Entry 4YLN (X-ray diffraction, 5.50 A resolution (low resolution: residue-level contacts below are approximate; hydrogen-bond / salt-bridge calls are withheld)); this record covers chains C and D of the 9 polymer chains in the assembly.

Chain C:
Molecule: DNA-directed RNA polymerase subunit beta
From: Escherichia coli
Notes: EC 2.7.7.6
Reference sequence: A7ZUK1 (RPOB_ECO24); residues 1-1342 here = UniProt positions 1-1342
Amino-acid sequence (1342 residues; each row starts with the number of its first residue):
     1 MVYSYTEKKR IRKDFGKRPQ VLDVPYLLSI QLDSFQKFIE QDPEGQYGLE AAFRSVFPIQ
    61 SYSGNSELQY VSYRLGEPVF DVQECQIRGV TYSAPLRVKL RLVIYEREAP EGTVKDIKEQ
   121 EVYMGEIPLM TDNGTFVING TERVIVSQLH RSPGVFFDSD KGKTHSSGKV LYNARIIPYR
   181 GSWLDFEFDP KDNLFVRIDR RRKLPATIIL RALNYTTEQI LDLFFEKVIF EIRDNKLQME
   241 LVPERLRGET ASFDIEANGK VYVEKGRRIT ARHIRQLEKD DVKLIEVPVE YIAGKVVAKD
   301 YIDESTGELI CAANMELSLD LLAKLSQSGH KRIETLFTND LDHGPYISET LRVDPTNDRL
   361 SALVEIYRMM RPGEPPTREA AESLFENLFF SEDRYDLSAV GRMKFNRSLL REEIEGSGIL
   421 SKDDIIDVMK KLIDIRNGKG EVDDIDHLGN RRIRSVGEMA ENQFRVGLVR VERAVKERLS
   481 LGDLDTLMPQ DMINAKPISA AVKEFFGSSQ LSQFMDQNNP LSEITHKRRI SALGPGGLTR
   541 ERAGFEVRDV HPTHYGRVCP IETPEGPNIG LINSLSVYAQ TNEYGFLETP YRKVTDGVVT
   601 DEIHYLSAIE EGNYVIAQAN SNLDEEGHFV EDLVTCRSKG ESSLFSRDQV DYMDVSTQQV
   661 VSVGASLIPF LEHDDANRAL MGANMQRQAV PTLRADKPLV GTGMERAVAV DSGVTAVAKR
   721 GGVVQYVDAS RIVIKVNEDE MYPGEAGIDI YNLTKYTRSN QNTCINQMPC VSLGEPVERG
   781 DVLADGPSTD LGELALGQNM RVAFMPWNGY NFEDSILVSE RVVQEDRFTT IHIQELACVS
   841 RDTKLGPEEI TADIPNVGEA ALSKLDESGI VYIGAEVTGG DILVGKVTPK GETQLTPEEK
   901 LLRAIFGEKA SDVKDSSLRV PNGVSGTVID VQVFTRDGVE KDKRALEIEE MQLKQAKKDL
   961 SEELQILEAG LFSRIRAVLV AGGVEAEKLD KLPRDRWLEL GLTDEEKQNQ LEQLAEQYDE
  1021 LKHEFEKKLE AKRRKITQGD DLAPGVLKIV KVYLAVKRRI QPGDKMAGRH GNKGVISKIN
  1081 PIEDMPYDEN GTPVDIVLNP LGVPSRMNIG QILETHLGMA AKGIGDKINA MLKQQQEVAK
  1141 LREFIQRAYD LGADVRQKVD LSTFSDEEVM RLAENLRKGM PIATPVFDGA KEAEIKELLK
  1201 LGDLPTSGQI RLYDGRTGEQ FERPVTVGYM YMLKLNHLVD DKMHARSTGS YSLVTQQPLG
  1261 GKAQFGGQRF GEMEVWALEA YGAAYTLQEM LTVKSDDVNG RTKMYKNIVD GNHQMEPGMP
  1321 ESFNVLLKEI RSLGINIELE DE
Disordered / not traced: 1
Swiss-Prot annotation at these positions:
  - modified residue (N6-acetyllysine): Lys1022, Lys1200

Chain D:
Molecule: DNA-directed RNA polymerase subunit beta'
From: Escherichia coli
Notes: EC 2.7.7.6
Reference sequence: A7ZUK2 (RPOC_ECO24); numbering as in UniProt (aligned over 1-1407)
Amino-acid sequence (1407 residues; numbered 1 to 1407; the number before each row is that of its first residue):
     1 MKDLLKFLKA QTKTEEFDAI KIALASPDMI RSWSFGEVKK PETINYRTFK PERDGLFCAR
    61 IFGPVKDYEC LCGKYKRLKH RGVICEKCGV EVTQTKVRRE RMGHIELASP TAHIWFLKSL
   121 PSRIGLLLDM PLRDIERVLY FESYVVIEGG MTNLERQQIL TEEQYLDALE EFGDEFDAKM
   181 GAEAIQALLK SMDLEQECEQ LREELNETNS ETKRKKLTKR IKLLEAFVQS GNKPEWMILT
   241 VLPVLPPDLR PLVPLDGGRF ATSDLNDLYR RVINRNNRLK RLLDLAAPDI IVRNEKRMLQ
   301 EAVDALLDNG RRGRAITGSN KRPLKSLADM IKGKQGRFRQ NLLGKRVDYS GRSVITVGPY
   361 LRLHQCGLPK KMALELFKPF IYGKLELRGL ATTIKAAKKM VEREEAVVWD ILDEVIREHP
   421 VLLNRAPTLH RLGIQAFEPV LIEGKAIQLH PLVCAAYNAD FDGDQMAVHV PLTLEAQLEA
   481 RALMMSTNNI LSPANGEPII VPSQDVVLGL YYMTRDCVNA KGEGMVLTGP KEAERLYRSG
   541 LASLHARVKV RITEYEKDAN GELVAKTSLK DTTVGRAILW MIVPKGLPYS IVNQALGKKA
   601 ISKMLNTCYR ILGLKPTVIF ADQIMYTGFA YAARSGASVG IDDMVIPEKK HEIISEAEAE
   661 VAEIQEQFQS GLVTAGERYN KVIDIWAAAN DRVSKAMMDN LQTETVINRD GQEEKQVSFN
   721 SIYMMADSGA RGSAAQIRQL AGMRGLMAKP DGSIIETPIT ANFREGLNVL QYFISTHGAR
   781 KGLADTALKT ANSGYLTRRL VDVAQDLVVT EDDCGTHEGI MMTPVIEGGD VKEPLRDRVL
   841 GRVTAEDVLK PGTADILVPR NTLLHEQWCD LLEENSVDAV KVRSVVSCDT DFGVCAHCYG
   901 RDLARGHIIN KGEAIGVIAA QSIGEPGTQL TMRTFHIGGA ASRAAAESSI QVKNKGSIKL
   961 SNVKSVVNSS GKLVITSRNT ELKLIDEFGR TKESYKVPYG AVLAKGDGEQ VAGGETVANW
  1021 DPHTMPVITE VSGFVRFTDM IDGQTITRQT DELTGLSSLV VLDSAERTAG GKDLRPALKI
  1081 VDAQGNDVLI PGTDMPAQYF LPGKAIVQLE DGVQISSGDT LARIPQESGG TKDITGGLPR
  1141 VADLFEARRP KEPAILAEIS GIVSFGKETK GKRRLVITPV DGSDPYEEMI PKWRQLNVFE
  1201 GERVERGDVI SDGPEAPHDI LRLRGVHAVT RYIVNEVQDV YRLQGVKIND KHIEVIVRQM
  1261 LRKATIVNAG SSDFLEGEQV EYSRVKIANR ELEANGKVGA TYSRDLLGIT KASLATESFI
  1321 SAASFQETTR VLTEAAVAGK RDELRGLKEN VIVGRLIPAG TGYAYHQDRM RRRAAGEAPA
  1381 APQVTAEDAS ASLAELLNAG LGGSDNE
Disordered / not traced: 1-14, 1377-1407
Swiss-Prot annotation at these positions:
  - binding site (Zn(2+)): Cys70, Cys72, Cys85, Cys88, Cys814, Cys888, Cys895, Cys898
  - binding site (Mg(2+)): Asp460, Asp462, Asp464
  - modified residue: Lys972 (N6-acetyllysine)
Bound ions: Zn2+ site 1: Cys72, Cys85, Cys88; Mg2+: Asp460, Asp462, Asp464 (shared with 1 residue of chain 3); Zn2+ site 2: Cys814, Arg883, Cys898

Chain C / chain D interface:
Contacting residue pairs (324; chain C residue first):
  Ser166(C) - Ser1064(D)
  Ser167(C) - Ser1064(D)
  Ser167(C) - Ala1065(D)
  Ser167(C) - Lys1072(D)
  Gly168(C) - Ala1065(D)
  Lys169(C) - Arg1067(D)
  Val170(C) - Ala1065(D)
  Arg268(C) - Ile1041(D)
  Phe545(C) - Lys781(D)
  Phe545(C) - Asp785(D)
  Arg548(C) - Arg780(D)
  Arg548(C) - Leu788(D)
  Asp549(C) - Lys781(D)
  Val550(C) - Thr776(D)
  Val550(C) - His777(D)
  Val550(C) - Arg780(D)
  Pro552(C) - Phe773(D)
  Tyr555(C) - Val769(D)
  Tyr555(C) - Phe773(D)
  Cys559(C) - Arg780(D)
  Pro560(C) - Phe773(D)
  Pro560(C) - Thr776(D)
  Pro560(C) - Arg780(D)
  Ile561(C) - Tyr772(D)
  Ile561(C) - Thr776(D)
  Glu565(C) - Leu783(D)
  Ile569(C) - Leu783(D)
  Asn573(C) - Arg780(D)
  Gln618(C) - Val769(D)
  Gln618(C) - Leu770(D)
  Asn620(C) - Asn768(D)
  Ser642(C) - Leu770(D)
  Val660(C) - Val769(D)
  Leu671(C) - Tyr772(D)
  Glu672(C) - Gly766(D)
  Glu672(C) - Leu767(D)
  His673(C) - Phe763(D)
  His673(C) - Arg764(D)
  His673(C) - Glu765(D)
  His673(C) - Gly766(D)
  Asp674(C) - Phe763(D)
  Asp674(C) - Tyr772(D)
  Asp675(C) - Arg744(D)
  Asp675(C) - Phe763(D)
  Asp675(C) - Tyr772(D)
  Ala676(C) - Tyr772(D)
  Ala676(C) - Ala779(D)
  Asn677(C) - Gly939(D)
  Ala679(C) - Tyr772(D)
  Leu680(C) - Leu783(D)
  Phe804(C) - Ala637(D)
  Phe804(C) - Ser638(D)
  Met805(C) - Ala633(D)
  Met805(C) - Ala637(D)
  Pro806(C) - Ala632(D)
  Pro806(C) - Ala633(D)
  Pro806(C) - Ala637(D)
  Trp807(C) - Phe629(D)
  Asn808(C) - Pro359(D)
  Asn808(C) - Phe629(D)
  Asn808(C) - Ala633(D)
  Gly809(C) - Val357(D)
  Gly809(C) - Pro359(D)
  Gly809(C) - Phe629(D)
  Tyr810(C) - Pro359(D)
  Tyr810(C) - Tyr360(D)
  Asn811(C) - Asp505(D)
  Phe812(C) - Phe461(D)
  Phe812(C) - Ser503(D)
  Phe812(C) - Gln504(D)
  Phe812(C) - Asp505(D)
  Glu813(C) - Phe461(D)
  Glu813(C) - Gln504(D)
  Glu813(C) - Arg731(D)
  Asp814(C) - Phe461(D)
  Asp814(C) - Arg731(D)
  Ser815(C) - Val357(D)
  Ser815(C) - Phe461(D)
  Arg841(C) - Asp256(D)
  Thr893(C) - Lys76(D)
  Gln894(C) - Lys76(D)
  Gly923(C) - Lys445(D)
  Pro1044(C) - Gly257(D)
  Gln1061(C) - Gly444(D)
  Gln1061(C) - Lys445(D)
  Pro1062(C) - Ala446(D)
  Gly1063(C) - Val354(D)
  Lys1065(C) - Asp462(D)
  Lys1073(C) - Asp462(D)
  Gly1074(C) - Phe461(D)
  Val1075(C) - Val354(D)
  Val1075(C) - Ile355(D)
  Val1075(C) - Gly463(D)
  Ile1076(C) - Thr356(D)
  Ser1077(C) - Thr356(D)
  Ser1077(C) - Val357(D)
  Asn1099(C) - Gln504(D)
  Asn1099(C) - Asp505(D)
  Pro1100(C) - Ala637(D)
  Pro1100(C) - Ser638(D)
  Pro1100(C) - Val639(D)
  Leu1101(C) - Gln504(D)
  Leu1101(C) - Asp505(D)
  Leu1101(C) - Met725(D)
  Leu1101(C) - Arg731(D)
  Pro1104(C) - Met725(D)
  Pro1104(C) - Arg731(D)
  Ser1105(C) - Arg731(D)
  Arg1106(C) - Asp460(D)
  Arg1106(C) - Arg731(D)
  Met1107(C) - Gln736(D)
  Met1107(C) - Gln739(D)
  Met1107(C) - Leu740(D)
  Ile1109(C) - Met644(D)
  Ile1109(C) - Leu740(D)
  Ile1112(C) - Val639(D)
  Ile1112(C) - Ile641(D)
  Leu1113(C) - Ile641(D)
  His1116(C) - Gly640(D)
  His1116(C) - Ile641(D)
  Phe1187(C) - Leu767(D)
  Phe1187(C) - Tyr772(D)
  Glu1192(C) - Ile641(D)
  Glu1192(C) - Arg764(D)
  Lys1196(C) - Asp642(D)
  Gln1209(C) - Ser638(D)
  Gln1209(C) - Asp643(D)
  Asp1214(C) - Arg634(D)
  Arg1216(C) - Arg634(D)
  Thr1217(C) - Arg634(D)
  Glu1219(C) - Arg538(D)
  Glu1219(C) - Arg634(D)
  Phe1221(C) - Ala633(D)
  Phe1221(C) - Arg634(D)
  Phe1221(C) - Gly636(D)
  Glu1222(C) - Tyr512(D)
  Glu1222(C) - Tyr537(D)
  Glu1222(C) - Ser543(D)
  Glu1222(C) - Arg634(D)
  Glu1222(C) - Ser635(D)
  Arg1223(C) - Tyr512(D)
  Arg1223(C) - Ser635(D)
  Arg1223(C) - Gly636(D)
  Arg1223(C) - Ala637(D)
  Arg1223(C) - Phe719(D)
  Arg1223(C) - Ser721(D)
  Pro1224(C) - Ser638(D)
  Val1225(C) - Gly636(D)
  Val1225(C) - Ala637(D)
  Val1225(C) - Ser638(D)
  Thr1226(C) - Ser638(D)
  Thr1226(C) - Val639(D)
  Thr1226(C) - Gly640(D)
  Val1239(C) - Val354(D)
  Asp1240(C) - Lys445(D)
  Lys1242(C) - Arg352(D)
  Lys1242(C) - Ser353(D)
  Lys1242(C) - Val354(D)
  Met1243(C) - Ser353(D)
  Met1243(C) - Met372(D)
  Met1243(C) - Lys445(D)
  His1244(C) - Gly351(D)
  His1244(C) - Arg352(D)
  His1244(C) - Met372(D)
  Ala1245(C) - Ser350(D)
  Ala1245(C) - Gly351(D)
  Ala1245(C) - Met372(D)
  Ala1245(C) - Glu375(D)
  Arg1246(C) - Asp348(D)
  Arg1246(C) - Tyr349(D)
  Arg1246(C) - Ser350(D)
  Ser1247(C) - Asp348(D)
  Ser1247(C) - Tyr349(D)
  Ser1247(C) - Glu375(D)
  Ser1247(C) - Leu376(D)
  Ser1247(C) - Lys378(D)
  Tyr1251(C) - Asp348(D)
  Leu1253(C) - Val253(D)
  Val1254(C) - Arg99(D)
  Thr1255(C) - Asn341(D)
  Gln1256(C) - Arg99(D)
  Gln1257(C) - Asn341(D)
  Gln1257(C) - Lys345(D)
  Gln1257(C) - Arg346(D)
  Pro1258(C) - Arg346(D)
  Pro1258(C) - Asp348(D)
  Leu1259(C) - Arg346(D)
  Gly1260(C) - Arg346(D)
  Phe1265(C) - Glu375(D)
  Gly1267(C) - Arg346(D)
  Gly1267(C) - Val347(D)
  Gln1268(C) - Arg346(D)
  Gln1268(C) - Val347(D)
  Gln1268(C) - Ser350(D)
  Gln1268(C) - Gly351(D)
  Gln1268(C) - Arg352(D)
  Arg1269(C) - Arg339(D)
  Arg1269(C) - Gln340(D)
  Arg1269(C) - Lys345(D)
  Arg1269(C) - Arg346(D)
  Phe1270(C) - Gly344(D)
  Phe1270(C) - Lys345(D)
  Phe1270(C) - Val347(D)
  Phe1270(C) - Ile434(D)
  Phe1270(C) - His469(D)
  Glu1272(C) - Leu343(D)
  Glu1272(C) - Lys1348(D)
  Met1273(C) - Pro427(D)
  Met1273(C) - Thr428(D)
  Glu1274(C) - Asn424(D)
  Glu1274(C) - Thr428(D)
  Glu1274(C) - Ile434(D)
  Val1275(C) - Leu343(D)
  Trp1276(C) - Arg798(D)
  Trp1276(C) - Val801(D)
  Trp1276(C) - Gln921(D)
  Trp1276(C) - Lys1348(D)
  Ala1277(C) - Arg431(D)
  Ala1277(C) - Gln921(D)
  Ala1280(C) - Arg431(D)
  Ala1280(C) - Glu913(D)
  Ala1280(C) - Gln921(D)
  Tyr1281(C) - Arg431(D)
  Tyr1281(C) - Leu432(D)
  Tyr1281(C) - Ile434(D)
  Tyr1281(C) - Leu483(D)
  Tyr1281(C) - Met484(D)
  Gly1282(C) - Thr1361(D)
  Ala1283(C) - Glu479(D)
  Ala1284(C) - Glu479(D)
  Ala1284(C) - Leu1356(D)
  Ala1284(C) - Ile1357(D)
  Tyr1285(C) - Glu475(D)
  Tyr1285(C) - Glu479(D)
  Thr1286(C) - Pro471(D)
  Thr1286(C) - Ala476(D)
  Thr1286(C) - Glu479(D)
  Leu1287(C) - Ile1357(D)
  Gln1288(C) - Gly1354(D)
  Gln1288(C) - Arg1355(D)
  Gln1288(C) - Leu1356(D)
  Glu1289(C) - Pro471(D)
  Glu1289(C) - Leu472(D)
  Glu1289(C) - Thr473(D)
  Glu1289(C) - Ala476(D)
  Met1290(C) - Lys345(D)
  Met1290(C) - Val347(D)
  Leu1291(C) - Lys345(D)
  Leu1291(C) - Val1351(D)
  Leu1291(C) - Gly1354(D)
  Lys1294(C) - Val347(D)
  Lys1294(C) - Asp348(D)
  Lys1294(C) - Tyr349(D)
  Lys1294(C) - Val470(D)
  Lys1294(C) - Leu472(D)
  Ser1295(C) - Lys345(D)
  Ser1295(C) - Arg346(D)
  Ser1295(C) - Val347(D)
  Asp1296(C) - Lys345(D)
  Met1304(C) - Leu472(D)
  Met1304(C) - Thr473(D)
  Tyr1305(C) - Pro379(D)
  Ile1308(C) - Phe380(D)
  Val1309(C) - Pro379(D)
  Val1309(C) - Tyr382(D)
  Val1309(C) - Gly383(D)
  Val1309(C) - Ile394(D)
  Asn1312(C) - Leu474(D)
  His1313(C) - Phe380(D)
  His1313(C) - Leu472(D)
  His1313(C) - Thr473(D)
  His1313(C) - Leu474(D)
  His1313(C) - Glu475(D)
  Met1319(C) - Val1353(D)
  Pro1320(C) - Lys345(D)
  Glu1321(C) - Arg99(D)
  Ser1322(C) - Asn341(D)
  Ser1322(C) - Leu342(D)
  Ser1322(C) - Lys345(D)
  Phe1323(C) - Leu342(D)
  Phe1323(C) - Ile1352(D)
  Phe1323(C) - Val1353(D)
  Val1325(C) - Leu249(D)
  Val1325(C) - Arg337(D)
  Lys1328(C) - Arg99(D)
  Lys1328(C) - Met102(D)
  Lys1328(C) - Leu245(D)
  Lys1328(C) - Leu249(D)
  Glu1329(C) - Leu245(D)
  Glu1329(C) - Leu327(D)
  Glu1329(C) - Arg337(D)
  Arg1331(C) - Met102(D)
  Arg1331(C) - Pro243(D)
  Ser1332(C) - Pro243(D)
  Ser1332(C) - Leu245(D)
  Ser1332(C) - Tyr269(D)
  Ser1332(C) - Leu327(D)
  Leu1333(C) - His113(D)
  Leu1333(C) - Leu307(D)
  Leu1333(C) - Leu327(D)
  Leu1333(C) - Ile331(D)
  Gly1334(C) - Ala25(D)
  Gly1334(C) - Pro243(D)
  Ile1335(C) - Ile22(D)
  Asn1336(C) - Lys21(D)
  Asn1336(C) - Ile22(D)
  Asn1336(C) - Ala23(D)
  Asn1336(C) - Trp33(D)
  Ile1337(C) - Ile20(D)
  Ile1337(C) - Lys21(D)
  Ile1337(C) - Ile22(D)
  Glu1338(C) - Ile20(D)
  Glu1338(C) - Lys21(D)
  Leu1339(C) - Ala19(D)
  Leu1339(C) - Ile20(D)
  Glu1340(C) - Phe17(D)
  Glu1340(C) - Asp18(D)
  Glu1340(C) - Ala19(D)
  Glu1340(C) - Lys21(D)
  Glu1340(C) - Arg1341(D)
  Asp1341(C) - Glu15(D)
  Glu1342(C) - Asp18(D)
  Glu1342(C) - Arg1372(D)
  Glu1342(C) - Gly1376(D)
Interface residues without a listed pair, chain C (171 interface residues in all): Asp340, His551, His554, Thr563, Gly566, Pro567, Thr657, Arg678, Lys844, Gly1102, Val1103, Thr1206, Ser1207, Gln1220, Thr1248, Glu1279, Gln1314, Met1315, Asn1324, Leu1326
Interface residues without a listed pair, chain D (186 interface residues in all): Glu16, Leu24, Ile30, Arg47, Glu100, Pro246, Asp248, Pro251, Met330, Phe338, Lys371, Lys384, His430, Gln435, Gln448, Pro451, Cys454, Gln465, Gln477, Asn489, Leu508, Ala630, Ile722, Gly732, Pro750, Ala784, Ala787, Lys789, Ala914, Val917, His936, Ile937, Glu1066, Thr1068, Leu1347, Gly1360, Gly1362, Arg1373

Summary:
171 residues of chain C face 186 of chain D across their interface. Cys72(D), Cys85(D) and Cys88(D) form the
Zn2+ site 1. Asp460(D), Asp462(D) and Asp464(D) coordinate Mg2+. Curated annotation (UniProt) lists 8
Zn2+-binding residues and 3 Mg2+-binding residues on chain D.
Here chain C is DNA-directed RNA polymerase subunit beta and chain D is DNA-directed RNA polymerase subunit
beta', both from Escherichia coli. Entry 4YLN (E. coli Transcription Initiation Complex - 17-bp spacer and
4-nt RNA) was determined by X-ray diffraction together with 4YLO and 4YLP from the same study.
